Entry 5DCR (X-ray diffraction, 2.11 A resolution); this record covers chain A.

== Chain A ==
Molecule: Ribonucleotide reductase small subunit
Source organism: Geobacillus kaustophilus (strain HTA426)
Notes: EC 1.17.4.1
UniProtKB: Q5KW80 (Q5KW80_GEOKA); numbering as in UniProt (aligned over 1-302)
Sequence (316 residues; each row starts with the number of its first residue; numbers below 1 keep their minus sign (Met-13 is residue -13)):
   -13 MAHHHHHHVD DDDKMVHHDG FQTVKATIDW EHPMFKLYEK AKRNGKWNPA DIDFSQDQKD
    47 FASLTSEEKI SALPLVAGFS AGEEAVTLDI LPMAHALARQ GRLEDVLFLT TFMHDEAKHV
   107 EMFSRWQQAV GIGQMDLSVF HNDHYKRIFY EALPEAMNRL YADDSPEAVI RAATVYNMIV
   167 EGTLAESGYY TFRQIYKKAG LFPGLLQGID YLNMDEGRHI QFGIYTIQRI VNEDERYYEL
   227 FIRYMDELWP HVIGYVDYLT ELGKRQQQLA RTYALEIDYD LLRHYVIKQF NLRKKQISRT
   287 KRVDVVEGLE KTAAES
Unresolved in the structure: -13 to 1, 287-302
Construct notes: initiating methionine (-13); expression tag (-12 to 0)
Ion coordination: manganese (III) ion: Glu69, Glu102, His105 (together with palmitic acid); Fe ion site 1: Glu102, Glu167, Glu202, His205 (together with palmitic acid); Fe ion site 2 near His130 (its only coordinating residue here)
Small-molecule neighbours: manganese (iii) ion / palmitic acid: Leu61, Gly64, Phe65, Gly68, Glu69, Val72, Glu102, His105, Tyr131, Phe135, Val166, Glu167, Leu170, Ala171, Ser173, Gly174, Tyr175, Thr177, Glu202, His205, Tyr241, Val242, Leu245, Thr246, Tyr265, Leu268, Val272
From the paper describing this entry:
  - manganese (III) ion coordination: Glu69, His105
  - Fe ion coordination: Glu102, Glu167, Glu202, His205

== Overview ==
Bound to chain A: manganese (iii) ion / palmitic acid. Glu69, Glu102 and His105 coordinate a manganese (III)
ion ion. The Fe ion site 1 is built by Glu102, Glu167, Glu202 and His205. The paper reports Fe ion
coordination by Glu102, Glu167 and Glu202 among others; manganese (III) ion coordination by Glu69 and His105.
Chain A is Ribonucleotide reductase small subunit (Geobacillus kaustophilus (strain HTA426)); the structure,
R2-like ligand-binding oxidase with aerobically reconstituted Mn/Fe cofactor (short soak), was determined by
X-ray diffraction, deposited together with 4XB9, 4XBV, 4XBW, 5DCO and 5DCS.
